9FKB - chains B4 and BA of the 87 polymer chains in the assembly; structure by electron microscopy, 2.96 A resolution.

== Chain B4 ==
Name: Tail tube protein
Organism: Haloferax tailed virus 1
Reference sequence: A0A410N6U0 (A0A410N6U0_HFTV1); residues 1-158 here = UniProt positions 1-158
Amino-acid sequence (158 residues; row label = number of the first residue in the row):
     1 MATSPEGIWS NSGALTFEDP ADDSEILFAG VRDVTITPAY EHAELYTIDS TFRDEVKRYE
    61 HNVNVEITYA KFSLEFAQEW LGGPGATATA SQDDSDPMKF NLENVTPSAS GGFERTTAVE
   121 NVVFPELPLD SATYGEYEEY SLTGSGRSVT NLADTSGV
Disordered / not traced: 1, 158

== Chain BA ==
Name: Baseplate to tube adapter protein gp41
Organism: Haloferax tailed virus 1
Reference sequence: A0A410N6X8 (A0A410N6X8_HFTV1); residue numbers follow UniProt; this construct covers 1-285
Amino-acid sequence (285 residues; numbered 1 to 285; the number before each row is that of its first residue):
     1 MVDATLSRGG TSVDIPLVEE GGEILLSSTF GKPEVNVRKS GGSLNPRVID SWSGLQTFQL
    61 VGKLYDYSTS HQLADLVKTA STTPLELQIP QDAYPDTVTV APAAGQASAL TLEYPAGRKD
   121 LVDVSLSLTR VDPNSVRGVG DQQATTPTTT GTGPVEVTAG GTTVQLPSSG LSVERTVGRP
   181 NDAVRRVPRQ ADPRYEVKAK VTNDVFTFSF ETLDNIPATL NALTDNVFRE QLGRDGVTLD
   241 FNGLLGLGSV KAIPVGSSPF RQVHQAGRGW VTVPTLEFRR IYSNE
Disordered / not traced: 1

== How chain B4 and chain BA interact ==
Pairs across the interface (12):
  Y46(B4) - A266(BA)
  Y46(B4) - G267(BA)
  T47(B4) - Q265(BA)
  T47(B4) - A266(BA)
  T47(B4) - G267(BA)  hydrogen bond (backbone-backbone)
  I48(B4) - H264(BA)
  I48(B4) - Q265(BA)
  D49(B4) - R268(BA)  hydrogen bond (backbone-backbone)
  D49(B4) - G269(BA)
  S50(B4) - G267(BA)
  S50(B4) - R268(BA)
  T51(B4) - G267(BA)

== Summary ==
The chain B4/chain BA interface involves 6 residues from each chain; the contacts include 2 hydrogen bonds.
Main-chain hydrogen bonds include T47(B4)-G267(BA) and D49(B4)-R268(BA).
Here chain B4 is Tail tube protein and chain BA is Baseplate to tube adapter protein gp41, both from Haloferax
tailed virus 1. Entry 9FKB (Tail of emppty Haloferax tailed virus 1) was determined by electron microscopy
together with 8QPG, 8QPQ, 8QQN, 8QSI, 8QSY, 9H4P, 9H5B and 9H7V from the same study.
